PDB entry 7TEJ | electron microscopy, 2.74 A resolution | chains A and G of the 28 polymer chains in the assembly

# Chain A
Molecule: Proteasome subunit alpha type-1
From: Saccharomyces cerevisiae S288C
Notes: EC 3.4.25.1
Reference sequence: P21243 (PSA1_YEAST); residues 1-252 here = UniProt positions 1-252
Sequence (252 residues; row label = number of the first residue in the row):
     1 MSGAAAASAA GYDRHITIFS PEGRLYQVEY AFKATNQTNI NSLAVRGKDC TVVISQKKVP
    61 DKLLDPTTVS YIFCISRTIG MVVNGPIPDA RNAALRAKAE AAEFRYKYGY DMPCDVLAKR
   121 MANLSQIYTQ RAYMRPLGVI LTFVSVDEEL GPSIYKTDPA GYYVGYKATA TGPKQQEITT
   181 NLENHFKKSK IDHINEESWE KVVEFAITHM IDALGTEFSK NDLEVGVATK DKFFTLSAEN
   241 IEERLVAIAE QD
Unresolved in the structure: 1-11, 190-192, 251-252

# Chain G
Molecule: Proteasome subunit alpha type-7
From: Saccharomyces cerevisiae S288C
Notes: EC 3.4.25.1
Reference sequence: P21242 (PSA7_YEAST); residues 0-287 here correspond to UniProt positions 1-288 (UniProt number = residue number + 1)
Sequence (288 residues; row label = number of the first residue in the row; numbering starts at 0):
     0 MTSIGTGYDL SNSVFSPDGR NFQVEYAVKA VENGTTSIGI KCNDGVVFAV EKLITSKLLV
    60 PQKNVKIQVV DRHIGCVYSG LIPDGRHLVN RGREEAASFK KLYKTPIPIP AFADRLGQYV
   120 QAHTLYNSVR PFGVSTIFGG VDKNGAHLYM LEPSGSYWGY KGAATGKGRQ SAKAELEKLV
   180 DHHPEGLSAR EAVKQAAKII YLAHEDNKEK DFELEISWCS LSETNGLHKF VKGDLLQEAI
   240 DFAQKEINGD DDEDEDDSDN VMSSDDENAP VATNANATTD QEGDIHLE
Unresolved in the structure: 0-4, 183-185, 205-209, 245-287
Curated features (UniProtKB/Swiss-Prot):
  - modified residue: Thr1 (N-acetylthreonine)

# Interface between chain A and chain G
Pairs across the interface - 56 pairs, chain A then chain G:
  Arg14(A) with Tyr7(G), hydrogen bond
  His15(A) with Gly6(G), hydrogen bond (side chain-backbone); Tyr7(G); Val13(G)
  Gln27(A) with Val13(G); Phe14(G), hydrogen bond (side chain-backbone)
  Tyr30(A) with Tyr7(G); Phe14(G), hydrophobic; Ser15(G); Pro16(G), hydrophobic; Gly18(G)
  Ala31(A) with Phe14(G), hydrophobic
  Lys33(A) with Pro16(G); Gly18(G)
  Ala34(A) with Phe14(G), hydrophobic; Gly18(G)
  Gln37(A) with Gly18(G)
  Asp61(A) with Lys172(G), salt bridge; Glu176(G)
  Lys62(A) with Glu176(G)
  Leu63(A) with Tyr159(G); Lys160(G), hydrogen bond (backbone-backbone); Gly161(G); Leu175(G), hydrophobic; Glu176(G); Val179(G), hydrophobic
  Leu64(A) with Trp157(G), hydrophobic; Gly158(G); Tyr159(G)
  Asp65(A) with Gly158(G), hydrogen bond (backbone-backbone); Tyr159(G)
  Thr68(A) with Trp157(G); Gly158(G), hydrogen bond (side chain-backbone)
  Val69(A) with Trp157(G), hydrophobic
  Ser70(A) with Trp157(G)
  Tyr71(A) with Trp157(G)
  Ile87(A) with Ser155(G); Trp157(G), hydrophobic
  Pro88(A) with Gln120(G); Ser153(G); Gly154(G)
  Asp89(A) with Gln120(G), hydrogen bond
  Arg91(A) with Asp113(G); Gln117(G), hydrogen bond (backbone-side chain); Tyr156(G), hydrogen bond (side chain-backbone); Trp157(G)
  Asn92(A) with Gln117(G); Gln120(G), hydrogen bond
  Leu95(A) with Gln117(G)
  Tyr133(A) with Tyr125(G)
  Arg135(A) with Ser12(G); Phe14(G); Thr123(G), hydrogen bond (side chain-backbone); Leu124(G)
  Pro136(A) with Phe14(G)
  Leu137(A) with Leu124(G), hydrophobic
Interface residues without a listed pair, chain A (29 interface residues in all): Met134, Gly138
Interface residues without a listed pair, chain G (31 interface residues in all): Asp17, Arg19, Ser127, Asp180

# In short
Chain A and chain G form an interface of 29 and 31 residues respectively, with 11 hydrogen bonds and 1 salt
bridge. Polar pairs include Asp61(A)-Lys172(G), Arg14(A)-Tyr7(G) and His15(A)-Gly6(G).
Here chain A is Proteasome subunit alpha type-1 and chain G is Proteasome subunit alpha type-7, both from
Saccharomyces cerevisiae S288C. Entry 7TEJ (Cryo-EM structure of the 20S Alpha 3 Deletion proteasome core
particle) was determined by electron microscopy, deposited together with 7TEO.
